Entry 7TQX (electron microscopy, 2.80 A resolution); this record covers chains A and K of the 3 polymer chains in the assembly.

[Chain A]
Name: Tubulin alpha-1B chain
Organism: Sus scrofa
Reference sequence: Q2XVP4 (TBA1B_PIG); numbering as in UniProt (aligned over 1-451)
Chain sequence (451 residues; each row starts with the number of its first residue):
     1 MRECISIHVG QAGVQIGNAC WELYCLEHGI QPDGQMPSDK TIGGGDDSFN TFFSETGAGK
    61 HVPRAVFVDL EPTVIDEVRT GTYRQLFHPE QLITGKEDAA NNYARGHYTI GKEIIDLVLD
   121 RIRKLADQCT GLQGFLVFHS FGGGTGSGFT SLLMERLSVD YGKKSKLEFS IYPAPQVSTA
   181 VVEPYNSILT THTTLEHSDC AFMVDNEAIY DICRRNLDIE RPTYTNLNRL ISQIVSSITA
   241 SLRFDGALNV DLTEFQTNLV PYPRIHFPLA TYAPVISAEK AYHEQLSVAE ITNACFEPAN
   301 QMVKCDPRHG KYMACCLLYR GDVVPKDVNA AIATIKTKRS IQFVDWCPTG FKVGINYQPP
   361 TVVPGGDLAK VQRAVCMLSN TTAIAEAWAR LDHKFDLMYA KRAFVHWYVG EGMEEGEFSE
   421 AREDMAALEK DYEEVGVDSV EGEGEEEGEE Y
Unresolved in the structure: 441-451
Swiss-Prot annotation at these positions:
  - motif: M1 to C4 (MREC motif)
  - active site: E254
  - binding site (GTP): G10, Q11, A12, Q15, E71, A99, S140, G143, G144, T145, G146, T179, E183, N206, Y224, N228, L252
  - binding site (Mg(2+)): E71
  - site: Y451 (Involved in polymerization)
  - modified residue: K40 (N6,N6,N6-trimethyllysine), S48 (Phosphoserine), S232 (Phosphoserine), Y282 (3'-nitrotyrosine), R339 (Omega-N-methylarginine), S439 (Phosphoserine), E443 (5-glutamyl polyglutamate), E445 (5-glutamyl polyglutamate), Y451 (3'-nitrotyrosine)
  - cross-link (Glycyl lysine isopeptide (Lys-Gly)): K326 (interchain with G-Cter in ubiquitin), K370 (interchain with G-Cter in ubiquitin)
Metal / ion sites: Mg2+: E71 (together with GTP)
Ligand contacts: GTP (guanosine-5'-triphosphate): G10, Q11, A12, Q15, E71, D98, A99, A100, N101, S140, G142, G143, G144, T145, G146, I171, T179, E183, N206, Y224, L227, N228, I231

[Chain K]
Name: Kinesin-like protein
Organism: Candida albicans
Reference sequence: A0A1D8PKA4 (A0A1D8PKA4_CANAL); numbering as in UniProt (aligned over 2-482)
Chain sequence (491 residues; row label = number of the first residue in the row; numbering starts at 0):
     0 MASYPNSLGS PATVTSTSVP TAKQSSISVA VRVRPFTEAE SNRLVKIDND DVFLGDGCLT
    60 SDNNNNNNNS NSNGNGNGNG SSAANSSGAS TSRRAIFNTL GGLRKIINVV DDRMLIFDPP
   120 ETNPLTKMQR NAFPNSFKGS RIREHRFVFD RLFDEDCTQD QVYRNTTQPL LDSVLDGYNA
   180 TVFAYGATGC GKTHTISGTP EDPGVIFLTM KELYNRIEEL KDTKIIDISL SYLEIYNETI
   240 RDLLNPMTQC KNLVIREDAN NKISVSNLSR HRPNSVEEVM QLILEGNKNR TCSPTEANAT
   300 SSRSHAVLQI NVIQKDRTGD ITEEHTFATL SIIDLAGSER AAATKNRGAR LNEGANINKS
   360 LLALGNCINA LCDPRRRNHV PYRDSKLTRL LKFSLGGNCK TVMIVCVSPS SQHYDETLNT
   420 LKYADRAKEI KTKLIRNQHN LDRHVGSYLK MITEQKQEIE ELRARESKMV ESTINKRKDL
   480 ESKLEHHHHH H
Unresolved in the structure: 0-21, 49-99, 433-490
Sequence notes: initiating methionine (0); expression tag (1, 483-490)
Ligand contacts: AMP-PNP (ANP; phosphoaminophosphonic acid-adenylate ester): R31, R33, P34, T36, A186, T187, G188, C189, G190, K191, T192, H193, N297, T299

[Interface between chain A and chain K]
Pairs across the interface (39):
  Y108(A) - R339(K)  hydrogen bond
  Y108(A) - R346(K)  hydrogen bond (backbone-side chain)
  T109(A) - R346(K)
  K112(A) - K344(K)
  K112(A) - R346(K)
  Y262(A) - N134(K)
  Y262(A) - F136(K)
  P263(A) - F136(K)
  R264(A) - F136(K)
  R264(A) - S139(K)
  R402(A) - R425(K)
  V405(A) - L361(K)  hydrophobic
  H406(A) - K358(K)
  H406(A) - L361(K)
  V409(A) - N357(K)  hydrogen bond (backbone-side chain)
  G410(A) - A354(K)
  G410(A) - K358(K)
  M413(A) - N357(K)  hydrogen bond (backbone-side chain)
  E414(A) - S337(K)
  E414(A) - E338(K)
  E414(A) - R339(K)  salt bridge
  E414(A) - N418(K)  hydrogen bond
  E415(A) - L361(K)
  E415(A) - R425(K)  salt bridge
  G416(A) - K421(K)
  E417(A) - R339(K)  salt bridge
  S419(A) - K421(K)  hydrogen bond
  E420(A) - R140(K)
  E420(A) - L417(K)
  E423(A) - R140(K)  salt bridge
  E423(A) - H144(K)  salt bridge
  E423(A) - K421(K)  salt bridge
  D424(A) - R140(K)  salt bridge
  A427(A) - R140(K)
  D431(A) - F136(K)
  D431(A) - S139(K)  hydrogen bond
  E434(A) - P133(K)
  E434(A) - F136(K)
  V435(A) - F136(K)  hydrophobic
Interface residues without a listed pair, chain A (25 interface residues in all): G412
Interface residues without a listed pair, chain K (24 interface residues in all): S135, K137, A342, N365, Y422
The authors on this interface:
  - specific contacts: E420(A)-R140(K), D424(A)-R140(K) (hydrogen bond)
  - interface residues, chain K: F136(K), S139(K), R140(K), H144(K)

[In short]
25 residues of chain A face 24 of chain K across their interface; the contacts include 7 hydrogen bonds and 7
salt bridges. Among the polar pairs are E414(A)-R339(K), E415(A)-R425(K) and E417(A)-R339(K). The authors
report a contact between E420(A) and R140(K); a hydrogen bond between D424(A) and R140(K). The paper reports
interface residues F136(K), S139(K) and R140(K) among others.
Here chain A is Tubulin alpha-1B chain (Sus scrofa) and chain K is Kinesin-like protein (Candida albicans).
Entry 7TQX (CaKip3[2-482] - AMP-PNP in complex with a microtubule) was determined by electron microscopy,
deposited together with 7TQY, 7TQZ, 7TR0, 7TR1, 7TR2 and 7TR3.
